Entry 3T3F (X-ray diffraction, 1.90 A resolution); this record covers chains A and C of the 3 polymer chains in the assembly.

[Chain A]
Name: DNA polymerase I, thermostable
Organism: Thermus aquaticus
Notes: EC 2.7.7.7; fragment: klenow fragment
Reference sequence: P19821 (DPO1_THEAQ); residues 293-832 here = UniProt positions 293-832
Chain sequence (540 residues; each row starts with the number of its first residue):
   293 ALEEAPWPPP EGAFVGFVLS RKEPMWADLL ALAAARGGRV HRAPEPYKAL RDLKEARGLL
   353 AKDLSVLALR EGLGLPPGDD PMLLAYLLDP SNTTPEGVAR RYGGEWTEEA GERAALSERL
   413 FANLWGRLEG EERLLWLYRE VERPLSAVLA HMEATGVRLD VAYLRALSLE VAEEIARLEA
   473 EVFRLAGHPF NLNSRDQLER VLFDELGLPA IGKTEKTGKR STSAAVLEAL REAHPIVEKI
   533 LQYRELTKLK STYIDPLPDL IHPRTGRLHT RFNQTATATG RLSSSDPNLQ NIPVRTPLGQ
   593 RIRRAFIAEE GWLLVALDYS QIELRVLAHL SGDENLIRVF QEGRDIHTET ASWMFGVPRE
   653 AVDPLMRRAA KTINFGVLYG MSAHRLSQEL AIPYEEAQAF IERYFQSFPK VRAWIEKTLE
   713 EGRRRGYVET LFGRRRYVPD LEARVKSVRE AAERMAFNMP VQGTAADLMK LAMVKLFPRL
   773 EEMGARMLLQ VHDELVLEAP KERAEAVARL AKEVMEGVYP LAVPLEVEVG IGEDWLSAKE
Unresolved in the structure: 647-653
Metal / ion sites: Na+: Ala414, Asn415; Mg2+ site 1: Asp610, Asp785, Glu786 (together with N5P); Mg2+ site 2: Asp610, Tyr611, Asp785 (together with N5P)
Residues lining bound ligands: N5P: Arg573, Asp610, Tyr611, Ser612, Gln613, Ile614, Glu615, His639, Arg659, Lys663, Thr664, Phe667, Gly668, Tyr671, Asp785, Glu786
From the paper describing this entry:
  - conformationally variable residues: Tyr671
  - mutagenesis - Y671W: unchanged catalytic activity on dNIMP
  - specificity-determining residues: Tyr671

[Chain C]
Molecule: 16-nt DNA strand
Sequence (16 nucleotides; numbered 201 to 216; the number before each row is that of its first residue):
   201 AAAXGGCGCC GTGGTC
Unresolved in the structure: 201-203
Modified residues: 3DR (1',2'-dideoxyribofuranose-5'-phosphate) at position 204

[Chain A / chain C interface]
Contacting residue pairs (38):
  Asn483(A) - DT212(C)  hydrogen bond to the phosphate
  Asn485(A) - DG211(C)  phosphate contact
  Asn485(A) - DT212(C)  hydrogen bond to the phosphate
  Ser486(A) - DT212(C)  hydrogen bond to the phosphate
  Ser486(A) - DG213(C)  hydrogen bond to the phosphate
  Gln489(A) - DG213(C)  hydrogen bond to the phosphate
  Ser543(A) - DC210(C)  sugar contact
  Ser543(A) - DG211(C)  phosphate contact
  Thr544(A) - DC210(C)  sugar contact
  Pro548(A) - DC210(C)  phosphate contact
  Ala568(A) - DG208(C)  phosphate contact
  Thr569(A) - DC207(C)  phosphate contact
  Ala570(A) - DG206(C)  phosphate contact
  Ala570(A) - DC207(C)  hydrogen bond to the phosphate
  Thr571(A) - DG206(C)  sugar contact
  Arg573(A) - DG205(C)  base contact
  Arg573(A) - DG206(C)  hydrogen bond to the base
  Ser575(A) - DC207(C)  phosphate contact
  Ser575(A) - DG208(C)  hydrogen bond to the phosphate
  Ser576(A) - DG208(C)  sugar contact
  Ser577(A) - DG208(C)  phosphate contact
  Ser577(A) - DC209(C)  phosphate contact
  Asp578(A) - DC209(C)  hydrogen bond to the phosphate
  Asn580(A) - DG208(C)  hydrogen bond to the sugar
  Asn580(A) - DC209(C)  sugar contact
  Gly668(A) - 3DR_204(C)  sugar contact
  Gly672(A) - 3DR_204(C)  phosphate contact
  Met673(A) - 3DR_204(C)  sugar contact
  Ser674(A) - 3DR_204(C)  hydrogen bond to the phosphate
  Arg728(A) - DG206(C)  salt bridge to the phosphate
  Arg746(A) - 3DR_204(C)  phosphate contact
  Arg746(A) - DG205(C)  salt bridge to the phosphate
  Met747(A) - DG205(C)  phosphate contact
  Met747(A) - DG206(C)  phosphate contact
  Asn750(A) - DG205(C)  sugar contact
  Gln754(A) - DG205(C)  base contact
  Gln754(A) - DG206(C)  hydrogen bond to the sugar
  His784(A) - DG206(C)  base contact
Other interface residues (no listed pair), chain A (33 interface residues in all): Asp488, Lys540, Asn565, Pro579, Tyr671, Arg677

[Overview]
33 residues of chain A face 10 of chain C across their interface; the contacts include 12 hydrogen bonds and 2
salt bridges. Polar contacts include Arg573(A)-DG206(C), Asn580(A)-DG208(C) and Gln754(A)-DG206(C). Bound to
chain A: N5P. The paper reports that Y671W of chain A leaves catalytic activity on dNIMP unchanged; the
specificity determinant Tyr671(A).
Chain A is DNA polymerase I, thermostable (Thermus aquaticus) and chain C is a 16-nt DNA strand; the
structure, Ternary Structure of the large fragment of Taq DNA polymerase bound to an abasic site and ..., was
determined by X-ray diffraction, deposited together with 3RR7, 3RR8, 3RRG and 3RRH.
